PDB entry 6VWH | electron microscopy, 4.26 A resolution (low resolution: residue-level contacts below are approximate; hydrogen-bond / salt-bridge calls are withheld) | chains A and B

# Chain A (and B)
Name: Leucine-zippered human type 1 insulin-like growth factor receptor ectodomain
Organism: Homo sapiens
Notes: EC 2.7.10.1; chain B of this document is another copy of the same molecule, construct and numbering; everything in this record applies to it too
Reference sequence: chimeric construct of P08069, P03069: residues 1-905 from P08069 (IGF1R_HUMAN) positions 31-935 (UniProt number = residue number + 30); residues 906-938 from P03069 positions 249-281 (UniProt number = residue number - 657)
Amino-acid sequence (952 residues; row label = number of the first residue in the row):
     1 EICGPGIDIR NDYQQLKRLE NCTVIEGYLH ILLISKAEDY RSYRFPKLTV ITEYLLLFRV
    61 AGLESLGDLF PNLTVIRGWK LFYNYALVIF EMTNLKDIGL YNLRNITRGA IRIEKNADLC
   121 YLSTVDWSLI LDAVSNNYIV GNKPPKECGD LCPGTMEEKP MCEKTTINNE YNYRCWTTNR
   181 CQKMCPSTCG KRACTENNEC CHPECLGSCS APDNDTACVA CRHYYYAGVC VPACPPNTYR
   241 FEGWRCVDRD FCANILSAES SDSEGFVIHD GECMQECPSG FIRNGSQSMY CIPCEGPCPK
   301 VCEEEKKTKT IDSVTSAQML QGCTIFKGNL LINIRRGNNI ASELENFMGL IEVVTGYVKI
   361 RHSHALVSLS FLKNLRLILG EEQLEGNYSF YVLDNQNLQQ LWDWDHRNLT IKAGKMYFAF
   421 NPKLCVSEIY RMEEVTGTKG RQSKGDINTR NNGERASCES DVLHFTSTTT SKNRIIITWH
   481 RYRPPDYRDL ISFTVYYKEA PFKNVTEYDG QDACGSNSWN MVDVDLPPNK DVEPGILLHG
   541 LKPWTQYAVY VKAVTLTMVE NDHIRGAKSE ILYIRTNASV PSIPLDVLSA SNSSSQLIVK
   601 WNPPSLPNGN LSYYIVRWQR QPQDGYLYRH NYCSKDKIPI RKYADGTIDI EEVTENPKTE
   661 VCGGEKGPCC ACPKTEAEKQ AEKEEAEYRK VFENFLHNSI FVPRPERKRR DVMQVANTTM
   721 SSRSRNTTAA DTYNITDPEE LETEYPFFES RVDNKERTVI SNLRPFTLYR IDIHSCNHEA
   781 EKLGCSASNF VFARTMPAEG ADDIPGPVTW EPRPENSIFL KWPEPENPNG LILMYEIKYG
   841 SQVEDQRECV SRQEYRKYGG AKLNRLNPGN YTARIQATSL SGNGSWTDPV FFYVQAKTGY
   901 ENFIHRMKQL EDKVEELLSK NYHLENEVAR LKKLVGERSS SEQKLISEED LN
Not modelled in the structure: 1-576, 634-681, 705-743, 800-952 (chain B: 38-40, 155-161, 301-576, 634-743, 800-952)
Cystine bridges: Cys776-Cys785
Sequence notes: expression tag (939-952)

# Chain A / chain B interface
Pairs across the interface - 12 pairs, chain A then chain B:
  Glu685(A) - Arg112(B)
  Glu685(A) - Tyr138(B)
  Tyr688(A) - Phe82(B)
  Tyr688(A) - Val88(B)
  Tyr688(A) - Arg112(B)
  Arg689(A) - Tyr138(B)
  Val691(A) - Tyr83(B)
  Phe692(A) - Phe90(B)
  Phe695(A) - Leu32(B)
  Leu696(A) - Leu33(B)
  Leu696(A) - Phe58(B)
  Leu696(A) - Arg59(B)
Other interface residues (no listed pair), chain A (9 interface residues in all): Glu687, Ser699
Other interface residues (no listed pair), chain B (13 interface residues in all): Arg10, Leu56, Glu114

# Overview
Chain A and chain B form an interface of 9 and 13 residues respectively.
Chain A and chain B are both Leucine-zippered human type 1 insulin-like growth factor receptor ectodomain
(Homo sapiens); the structure, Leg region of the open conformation of the human type 1 insulin-like growth
factor receptor ectodomain ..., was determined by electron microscopy (same publication as 6VWG, 6VWI and
6VWJ).
